2JFS - chain A; structure by X-ray diffraction, 1.45 A resolution.

Chain A:
Molecule: Ser-thr phosphatase mspp
Source organism: Mycobacterium smegmatis
UniProt: A0QTQ6 (A0QTQ6_MYCSM); numbering as in UniProt (aligned over 1-233)
Amino-acid sequence (234 residues; each row starts with the number of its first residue; numbering starts at 0):
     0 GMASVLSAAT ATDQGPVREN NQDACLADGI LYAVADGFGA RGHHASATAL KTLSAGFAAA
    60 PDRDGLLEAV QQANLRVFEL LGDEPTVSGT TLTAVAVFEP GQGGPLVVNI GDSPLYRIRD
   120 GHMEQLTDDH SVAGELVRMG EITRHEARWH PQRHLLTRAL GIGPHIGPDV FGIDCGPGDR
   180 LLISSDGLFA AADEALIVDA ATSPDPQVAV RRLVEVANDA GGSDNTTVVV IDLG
Disordered / not traced: 0-1
Bound ions: Mn2+ site 1: D35, G36 (together with cacodylate ion); Mn2+ site 2: D35, D185, D223 (together with cacodylate ion); Mn2+ site 3: H153, D185 (together with cacodylate ion)

Overview:
The Mn2+ site 1 is built by D35 and G36. The Mn2+ site 2 is built by D35, D185 and D223.
Chain A is Ser-thr phosphatase mspp (Mycobacterium smegmatis); the structure, Crystal structure of the PPM
Ser-Thr phosphatase MsPP from Mycobacterium smegmatis in complex with cacodylate, was determined by X-ray
diffraction together with 2JFR and 2JFT from the same study.
